PDB entry 1P0W | X-ray diffraction, 2.00 A resolution | chains A and B

# Chain A (and B)
Protein: Bifunctional P-450:NADPH-P450 reductase
From: Bacillus megaterium
Notes: EC 1.14.14.1; fragment: Heme domain, residues 1-455 of SWS P14779; chain B of this document is another copy of the same molecule, construct and numbering; everything in this record applies to it too
UniProtKB: P14779 (CPXB_BACME); residues 1-455 here = UniProt positions 1-455
Amino-acid sequence (455 residues; each row starts with the number of its first residue):
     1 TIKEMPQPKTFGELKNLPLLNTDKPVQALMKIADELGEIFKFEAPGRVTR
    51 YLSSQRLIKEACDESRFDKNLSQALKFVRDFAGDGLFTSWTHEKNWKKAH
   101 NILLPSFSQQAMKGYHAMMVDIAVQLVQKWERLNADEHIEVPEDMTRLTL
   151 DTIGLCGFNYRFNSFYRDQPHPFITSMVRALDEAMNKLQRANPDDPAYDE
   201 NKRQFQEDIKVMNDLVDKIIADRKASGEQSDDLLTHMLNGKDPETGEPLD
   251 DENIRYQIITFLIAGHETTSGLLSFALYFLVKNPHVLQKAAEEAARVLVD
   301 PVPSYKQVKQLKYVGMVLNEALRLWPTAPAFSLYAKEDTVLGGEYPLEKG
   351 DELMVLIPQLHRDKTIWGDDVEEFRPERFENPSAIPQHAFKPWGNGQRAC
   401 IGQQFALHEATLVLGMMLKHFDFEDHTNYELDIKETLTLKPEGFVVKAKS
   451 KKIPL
Disordered / not traced: 1-2, 189-200 (chain B: 1-2, 191-195)
Construct notes: engineered mutation Trp393 (Phe in P14779)
Curated features (UniProtKB/Swiss-Prot):
  - site: Thr269 (Important for catalytic activity)
  - mutagenesis: Thr269 (T269A: Contrary to wild-type, significant decrease in the formation of the high-spin complex via substrate binding, and decreased substrate-induced reduction potential shift with saturating ...)
Bound ions: heme Fe near Cys400 (its only coordinating residue here)
Ligand contacts: heme (HEM): Lys69, Leu75, Leu86, Phe87, Trp96, His100, Phe107, Ile153, Thr260, Phe261, Ala264, Gly265, Thr268, Thr269, Leu272, Thr327, Ala328, Phe331, Pro392, Trp393, Gly394, Gln397, Arg398, Ala399, Cys400, Ile401, Gly402, Phe405, Ala406

# How chain A and chain B interact
Contacting residue pairs (10; chain A residue first):
  Glu64(A) with Asn381(B), hydrogen bond
  Ser108(A) with Thr365(B)
  Gln109(A) with Asp369(B)
  Gln110(A) with Lys364(B); Thr365(B); Asp369(B)
  Pro243(A) with Gln387(B)
  Gln387(A) with Lys289(B); Glu377(B); Glu380(B), hydrogen bond
Other interface residues (no listed pair), chain A (10 interface residues in all): Lys97, Leu104, Glu244, Gln397
Other interface residues (no listed pair), chain B (11 interface residues in all): Ser383, Ala384, Pro386

# Overview
10 residues of chain A and 11 residues of chain B are in contact; the contacts include 2 hydrogen bonds. Among
the polar pairs are Glu64(A)-Asn381(B) and Gln387(A)-Glu380(B). Chain A binds heme. UniProt lists one
mutagenesis site on chain A.
Chain A and chain B are both Bifunctional P-450:NADPH-P450 reductase (Bacillus megaterium); the structure,
F393W mutant heme domain of flavocytochrome P450 BM3, was determined by X-ray diffraction (same publication as
1P0V and 1P0X).
